9EQL - chains S and T of the 4 polymer chains in the assembly; structure by X-ray diffraction, 1.51 A resolution.

Chain S (and T):
Molecule: Hydrogenase-1 small chain
Source organism: Escherichia coli
Notes: EC 1.12.99.6; chain T of this document is another copy of the same molecule, construct and numbering; everything in this record applies to it too
UniProt: P69739 (MBHS_ECOLI); residues 1-271 here correspond to UniProt positions 46-316 (UniProt number = residue number + 45)
Amino-acid sequence (279 residues; numbered 1 to 279; the number before each row is that of its first residue):
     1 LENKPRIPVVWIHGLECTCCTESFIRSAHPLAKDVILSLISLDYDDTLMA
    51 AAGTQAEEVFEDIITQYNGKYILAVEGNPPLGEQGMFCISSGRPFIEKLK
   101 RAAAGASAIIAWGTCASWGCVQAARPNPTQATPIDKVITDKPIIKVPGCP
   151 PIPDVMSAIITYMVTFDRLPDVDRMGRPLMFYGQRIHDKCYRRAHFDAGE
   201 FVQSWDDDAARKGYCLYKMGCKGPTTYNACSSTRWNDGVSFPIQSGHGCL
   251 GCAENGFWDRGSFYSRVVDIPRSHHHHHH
Disordered / not traced: 1-3, 267-279
Sequence notes: expression tag (272-279)
Metal / ion sites: fe4-s3 cluster Fe: Cys17, Cys19, Cys20, Cys115, Cys120, Cys149; 4Fe-4S cluster Fe: His187, Cys190, Cys215, Cys221; 3Fe-4S cluster Fe: Cys230, Cys249, Cys252
Small-molecule neighbours:
  - 3Fe-4S cluster (F3S): Ile186, Thr226, Asn228, Cys230, Trp235, Phe241, Pro242, Cys249, Leu250, Gly251, Cys252, Ala253
  - fe4-s3 cluster (SF3): Glu16, Cys17, Thr18, Cys19, Cys20, Thr21, Glu76, Gly113, Thr114, Cys115, Cys120, Gly148, Cys149
  - 4Fe-4S cluster (SF4): Ile186, His187, Cys190, Arg192, Arg193, Phe196, Cys215, Leu216, Tyr217, Cys221, Gly223, Pro224, Ile243
UniProt features mapped onto this chain:
  - binding site ([4Fe-4S] cluster): Cys17, Cys20, Cys115, Cys149, His187, Cys190, Cys215, Cys221
  - binding site ([3Fe-4S] cluster): Cys230, Cys249, Cys252

How chain S and chain T interact:
Residue-residue contacts (31):
  Gln184(S) with Lys212(T), hydrogen bond (side chain-backbone)
  His187(S) with Ala194(T)
  Asp188(S) with Tyr191(T); Ala194(T); His195(T)
  Lys189(S) with Tyr191(T); His195(T), hydrogen bond; Lys212(T), hydrogen bond (side chain-backbone); Gly213(T)
  Cys190(S) with Cys190(T); Tyr191(T)
  Tyr191(S) with Lys189(T); Cys190(T); Tyr191(T), hydrophobic
  Arg193(S) with Ala194(T); Asp197(T)
  Ala194(S) with His187(T); Asp188(T); Arg193(T)
  His195(S) with Asp188(T); Lys189(T), hydrogen bond
  Asp197(S) with Arg193(T), salt bridge; Asp197(T)
  Lys212(S) with Gln184(T), hydrogen bond (backbone-side chain); Lys189(T), hydrogen bond (backbone-side chain)
  Gly213(S) with Lys189(T)
  Ser232(S) with Tyr191(T)
  Arg234(S) with Arg234(T); Gln244(T), hydrogen bond
  Gly238(S) with Arg234(T), hydrogen bond (backbone-side chain)
  Gln244(S) with Arg234(T)
Also at the interface, not in a pair above, chain S (17 interface residues in all): Ser231
Also at the interface, not in a pair above, chain T (16 interface residues in all): Ser231, Ser232

Overview:
The interface between chain S and chain T involves 17 residues on one side and 16 on the other; the contacts
include 8 hydrogen bonds and 1 salt bridge. Among the polar pairs are Asp197(S)-Arg193(T), Gln184(S)-Lys212(T)
and Lys189(S)-His195(T).
Both chains are Hydrogenase-1 small chain (Escherichia coli). Entry 9EQL (Hydrogenase-1 Ni-B state poised at
+300mV) was determined by X-ray diffraction.
